PDB entry 8EQV | electron microscopy, 3.64 A resolution | chains C and D of the 5 polymer chains in the assembly

Chain C:
Name: Zinc finger protein AEBP2
From: Homo sapiens
UniProt: Q6ZN18 (AEBP2_HUMAN); numbering as in UniProt (aligned over 1-517)
Amino-acid sequence (517 residues; each row starts with the number of its first residue):
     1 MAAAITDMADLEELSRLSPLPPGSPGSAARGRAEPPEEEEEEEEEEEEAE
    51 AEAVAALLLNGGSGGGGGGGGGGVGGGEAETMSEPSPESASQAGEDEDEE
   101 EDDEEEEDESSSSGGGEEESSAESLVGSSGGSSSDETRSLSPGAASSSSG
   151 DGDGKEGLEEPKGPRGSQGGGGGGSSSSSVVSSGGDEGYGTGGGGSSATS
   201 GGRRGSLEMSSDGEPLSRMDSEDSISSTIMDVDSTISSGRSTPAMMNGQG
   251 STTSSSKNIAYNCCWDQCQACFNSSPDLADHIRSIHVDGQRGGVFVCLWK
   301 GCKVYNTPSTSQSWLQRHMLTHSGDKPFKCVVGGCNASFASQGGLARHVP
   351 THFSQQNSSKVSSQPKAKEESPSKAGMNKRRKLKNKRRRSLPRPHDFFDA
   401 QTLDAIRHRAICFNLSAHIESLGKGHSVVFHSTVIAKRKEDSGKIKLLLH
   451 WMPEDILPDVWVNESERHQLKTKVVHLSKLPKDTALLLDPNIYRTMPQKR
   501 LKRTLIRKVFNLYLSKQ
Disordered / not traced: 1-391, 500-517
Swiss-Prot annotation at these positions:
  - zinc finger: Y261 to H286 (C2H2-type 1), K300 to H322 (C2H2-type 2), F328 to H352 (C2H2-type 3)
  - region: T495 to Q517 (Important for nucleosome binding activity of the PRC2 complex)
  - modified residue: A2 (N-acetylalanine), S18 (Phosphoserine), S24 (Phosphoserine), S141 (Phosphoserine), S206 (Phosphoserine), S210 (Phosphoserine), S211 (Phosphoserine), S390 (Phosphoserine)

Chain D:
Name: Histone-lysine N-methyltransferase EZH2
From: Homo sapiens
Notes: EC 2.1.1.356
UniProt: Q15910 (EZH2_HUMAN); residues 1-746 here = UniProt positions 1-746
Amino-acid sequence (746 residues; row label = number of the first residue in the row):
     1 MGQTGKKSEKGPVCWRKRVKSEYMRLRQLKRFRRADEVKSMFSSNRQKIL
    51 ERTEILNQEWKQRRIQPVHILTSVSSLRGTRECSVTSDLDFPTQVIPLKT
   101 LNAVASVPIMYSWSPLQQNFMVEDETVLHNIPYMGDEVLDQDGTFIEELI
   151 KNYDGKVHGDRECGFINDEIFVELVNALGQYNDDDDDDDGDDPEEREEKQ
   201 KDLEDHRDDKESRPPRKFPSDKIFEAISSMFPDKGTAEELKEKYKELTEQ
   251 QLPGALPPECTPNIDGPNAKSVQREQSLHSFHTLFCRRCFKYDCFLHPFH
   301 ATPNTYKRKNTETALDNKPCGPQCYQHLEGAKEFAAALTAERIKTPPKRP
   351 GGRRRGRLPNNSSRPSTPTINVLESKDTDSDREAGTETGGENNDKEEEEK
   401 KDETSSSSEANSRCQTPIKMKPNIEPPENVEWSGAEASMFRVLIGTYYDN
   451 FCAIARLIGTKTCRQVYEFRVKESSIIAPAPAEDVDTPPRKKKRKHRLWA
   501 AHCRKIQLKKDGSSNHVYNYQPCDHPRQPCDSSCPCVIAQNFCEKFCQCS
   551 SECQNRFPGCRCKAQCNTKQCPCYLAVRECDPDLCLTCGAADHWDSKNVS
   601 CKNCSIQRGSKKHLLLAPSDVAGWGIFIKDPVQKNEFISEYCGEIISQDE
   651 ADRRGKVYDKYMCSFLFNLNNDFVVDATRKGNKIRFANHSVNPNCYAKVM
   701 MVNGDHRIGIFAKRAIQTGEELFFDYRYSQADALKYVGIEREMEIP
Disordered / not traced: 1-13, 20-21, 73-79, 124-167, 182-218, 230-233, 248-258, 306-316, 341-431, 476-515, 660-663, 731-746
Disulfides: C289-C294, C523-C547, C530-C553
Swiss-Prot annotation at these positions:
  - region: K39 to V68 (Interaction with EED)
  - modified residue: S21 (Phosphoserine), S76 (Phosphoserine), T339 (Phosphothreonine), T345 (Phosphothreonine), S363 (Phosphoserine), S366 (Phosphoserine), T367 (Phosphothreonine), T487 (Phosphothreonine)
  - glycosylation: S75 (O-linked (GlcNAc) serine)
  - cross-link: K634 (Glycyl lysine isopeptide (Lys-Gly) (interchain with G-Cter in SUMO2))

Chain C / chain D interface:
Residue-residue contacts (6; chain C residue first):
  P392(C) with D620(D)
  D399(C) with N102(D); A103(D)
  Q401(C) with T100(D); N102(D)
  R407(C) with R81(D)
Interface residues without a listed pair, chain C (6 interface residues in all): H395, D404
Interface residues without a listed pair, chain D (9 interface residues in all): T80, A105, S619, V621

Overview:
6 residues of chain C face 9 of chain D across their interface.
Here chain C is Zinc finger protein AEBP2 and chain D is Histone-lysine N-methyltransferase EZH2, both from
Homo sapiens. Entry 8EQV (Cryo-EM structure of PRC2 in complex with the long isoform of AEBP2) was determined
by electron microscopy.
